PDB entry 5LMQ | electron microscopy, 4.20 A resolution (low resolution: residue-level contacts below are approximate; hydrogen-bond / salt-bridge calls are withheld) | chains A and Q of the 25 polymer chains in the assembly

== Chain A ==
Molecule: 16S rRNA
Source organism: Thermus thermophilus HB8
Sequence (1522 nucleotides; row label = number of the first residue in the row; note: 44 numbers in that range are skipped by the numbering (no residue carries them; nothing is unmodelled there); a row labelled like 189A-189L holds insertion residues (189A, then the next letters in order); numbering starts at 0):
     0 UUUGUUGGAGAGUUUGAUCCUGGCUCAGGGUGAACGCUGGCGGCGUGCCU
    50 AAGACAUGCAAGUCGUGCGGGCCG
    76 CGGGGUUUU
    88 ACUCCG
    96 UGGUCAGCGGCGGACGGGUGAGUAACGCGUGGGU
  129A G
   130 ACCUACCCGGAAGAGGGGGACAACCCGGGGAAACUCGGGCUAAUCCCCCA
   180 UGUGGACCCG
189A-189L CCCCUUGGGGUG
   190 UGUCCAAAGGGCUUU
   216 GCCCGCUUCCGGAUGGGCCCGCGUCCCAUCAGCUAGUUGGUGGGGUAAUG
   266 GCCCACCAAGGCGACGACGGGUAGCCGGUCUGAGAGGAUGGCCGGCCACA
   316 GGGGCACUGAGACACGGGCCCCACUCCUACGGGAGGCAGCAGUUAGGAAU
   366 CUUCCGCAAUGGGCGCAAGCCUGACGGAGCGACGCCGCUUGGAGGAAGAA
   416 GCCCUUCGGGGUGUAAACUCCUGA
   441 ACCCGGGACGAAACCCCC
   460 GA
   470 CGAGGGGA
   479 CUGACGGUACCGGGGUAA
   498 UAGCGCCGGCCAACUCCGUGCCAGCAGCCGCGGUAAUACGGAGGGCGCGA
   548 GCGUUACCCGGAUUCACUGGGCGUAAAGGGCGUGUAGGCGGCCUGGGGCG
   598 UCCCAUGUGAAAGACCACGGCUCAACCGUGGGGGAGCGUGGGAUACGCUC
   648 AGGCUAGACGGUGGGAGAGGGUGGUGGAAUUCCCGGAGUAGCGGUGAAAU
   698 GCGCAGAUACCGGGAGGAACGCCGAUGGCGAAGGCAGCCACCUGGUCCAC
   748 CCGUGACGCUGAGGCGCGAAAGCGUGGGGAGCAAACCGGAUUAGAUACCC
   798 GGGUAGUCCACGCCCUAAACGAUGCGCGCUAGGUCUCUGGGUCU
   848 CCUGGGGGCCGAAGCUAACGCGUUAAGCGCGCCGCCUGGGGAGUACGGCC
   898 GCAAGGCUGAAACUCAAAGGAAUUGACGGGGGCCCGCACAAGCGGUGGAG
   948 CAUGUGGUUUAAUUCGAAGCAACGCGAAGAACCUUACCAGGCCUUGACAU
   998 GCUA
 1001A G
  1002 GGAACCCGGGUGAAAGCCUGGGGUGCCCC
1030A-1030D GCGA
  1031 GGGGAGCCCUAGCACAGGUGCUGCAUGGCCGUCGUCAGCUCGUGCCGUGA
  1081 GGUGUUGGGUUAAGUCCCGCAACGAGCGCAACCCCCGCCGUUAGUUGCCA
  1131 GCGGUUCGGCCGGGCACUCUAACGGGACUGCCCGCG
  1168 AAAGCGGGAGGAAGGAGGGGACGACGUCUGGUCAGCAUGGCCCUUACGGC
  1218 CUGGGCGACACACGUGCUACAAUGCCCACUACAAAGCGAUGCCACCCGGC
  1268 AACGGGGAGCUAAUCGCAAAAAGGUGGGCCCAGUUCGGAUUGGGGUCUGC
  1318 AACCCGACCCCAUGAAGCCGGAAUCGCUAGUAAUCGCGGAUCAGCC
 1363A A
  1364 UGCCGCGGUGAAUACGUUCCCGGGCCUUGUACACACCGCCCGUCACGCCA
  1414 UGGGAGCGGGCUCUACCCGAAGUCGCCGG
1442A-1442B GA
  1443 GCCUA
  1452 C
  1456 GGGCAGGCGCCGAGGGUAGGGCCCGUGACUGGGGCGAAGUCGUAACAAGG
  1506 UAGCUGUACCGGAAGGUGCGGCUGGAUCACCUCCUUUCU
Disordered / not traced: 0-4, 1533, 1543-1544
Metal / ion sites: Mg2+ site 1 near G21 (its only coordinating residue here); Mg2+ site 2: C48, G115; Mg2+ site 3 near A53 (its only coordinating residue here); Mg2+ site 4: A59, U387; Mg2+ site 5: A109, G331; Mg2+ site 6: A116, G117, G289; Mg2+ site 7: C121, G124, U125; Mg2+ site 8 near A172 (its only coordinating residue here); Mg2+ site 9: U180, A195; Mg2+ site 10 near G258 (its only coordinating residue here); Mg2+ site 11 near G299 (its only coordinating residue here); Mg2+ site 12: A315, G317; 25 more Mg2+ sites not listed

== Chain Q ==
Protein: 30S ribosomal protein S17
Source organism: Thermus thermophilus (strain HB8 / ATCC 27634 / DSM 579)
Reference sequence: Q5SHP7 (RS17_THET8); residue numbers follow UniProt; this construct covers 1-105
Sequence (105 residues; numbered 1 to 105; the number before each row is that of its first residue):
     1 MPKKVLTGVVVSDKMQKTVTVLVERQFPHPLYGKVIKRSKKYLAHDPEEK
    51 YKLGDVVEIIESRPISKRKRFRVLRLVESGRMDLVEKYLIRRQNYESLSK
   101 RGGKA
Disordered / not traced: 1, 101-105

== Interface between chain A and chain Q ==
Contacting residue pairs (91):
  G127(A) / Pro-2(Q)
  G128(A) / Pro-2(Q)
  G128(A) / Glu-61(Q)
  U129(A) / Lys-3(Q)
  A130(A) / Arg-63(Q)
  U189F(A) / Ser-62(Q)
  U189F(A) / Arg-63(Q)
  U189F(A) / Arg-72(Q)
  G189G(A) / Arg-63(Q)
  C234(A) / Arg-70(Q)
  C235(A) / Arg-70(Q)
  G236(A) / Tyr-42(Q)
  C237(A) / Arg-25(Q)
  C237(A) / Lys-40(Q)
  C237(A) / Tyr-42(Q)
  G238(A) / Arg-25(Q)
  G238(A) / Phe-27(Q)
  A246(A) / Leu-98(Q)
  A246(A) / Ser-99(Q)
  G247(A) / Ser-99(Q)
  G247(A) / Lys-100(Q)
  U252(A) / Lys-67(Q)
  U253(A) / Met-15(Q)
  U253(A) / Lys-67(Q)
  U253(A) / Arg-68(Q)
  G254(A) / Met-15(Q)
  G254(A) / Gln-16(Q)
  G254(A) / Thr-18(Q)
  G254(A) / Leu-43(Q)
  G254(A) / Ser-66(Q)
  G254(A) / Lys-67(Q)
  G254(A) / Arg-68(Q)
  G254(A) / Lys-69(Q)
  G255(A) / Gln-16(Q)
  G255(A) / Lys-17(Q)
  G255(A) / His-45(Q)
  G255(A) / Ile-65(Q)
  G255(A) / Ser-66(Q)
  G255(A) / Lys-69(Q)
  U256(A) / Lys-17(Q)
  U264(A) / Arg-63(Q)
  U264(A) / Pro-64(Q)
  G265(A) / Pro-64(Q)
  G265(A) / Ile-65(Q)
  G265(A) / Ser-66(Q)
  G265(A) / Lys-67(Q)
  G265(A) / Arg-70(Q)
  G266(A) / Ile-65(Q)
  G266(A) / Lys-67(Q)
  C267(A) / Lys-67(Q)
  A273(A) / Gln-16(Q)
  G275(A) / Lys-14(Q)
  G275(A) / Met-15(Q)
  G276(A) / Ser-12(Q)
  G276(A) / Met-15(Q)
  G276(A) / Thr-20(Q)
  G276(A) / Arg-68(Q)
  C277(A) / Thr-20(Q)
  C277(A) / Lys-41(Q)
  C277(A) / Arg-68(Q)
  C277(A) / Arg-92(Q)
  G278(A) / Lys-41(Q)
  G278(A) / Arg-92(Q)
  G278(A) / Tyr-95(Q)
  A279(A) / Tyr-95(Q)
  A279(A) / Leu-98(Q)
  C280(A) / Lys-37(Q)
  C280(A) / Arg-38(Q)
  C280(A) / Ser-39(Q)
  C280(A) / Arg-91(Q)
  A300(A) / Leu-31(Q)
  C564(A) / Leu-31(Q)
  C564(A) / Tyr-32(Q)
  U582(A) / Ile-90(Q)
  U582(A) / Asn-94(Q)
  A583(A) / Arg-91(Q)
  A583(A) / Asn-94(Q)
  G584(A) / Lys-87(Q)
  G585(A) / Lys-37(Q)
  C586(A) / Lys-34(Q)
  G597(A) / Val-35(Q)
  U598(A) / Pro-28(Q)
  G635(A) / Pro-2(Q)
  U636(A) / Pro-2(Q)
  C647(A) / Arg-81(Q)
  G760(A) / Asn-94(Q)
  G760(A) / Ser-97(Q)
  G760(A) / Leu-98(Q)
  G761(A) / Ser-97(Q)
  C879(A) / Lys-34(Q)
  C896(A) / Lys-100(Q)
Other interface residues (no listed pair), chain A (49 interface residues in all): G301, U646, A759, G895
Other interface residues (no listed pair), chain Q (51 interface residues in all): Lys-4, Gln-26, Pro-30, Phe-71, Tyr-88

== Overview ==
49 residues of chain A face 51 of chain Q across their interface. The Mg2+ site 2 is built by C48(A) and
G115(A). A59(A) and U387(A) coordinate Mg2+ site 4.
Here chain A is 16S rRNA (Thermus thermophilus HB8) and chain Q is 30S ribosomal protein S17 (Thermus
thermophilus (strain HB8 / ATCC 27634 / DSM 579)). Entry 5LMQ (Structure of bacterial 30S-IF1-IF3-mRNA-tRNA
translation pre-initiation complex, open form (state-2A)) was determined by electron microscopy (same
publication as 5LMN, 5LMO, 5LMP, 5LMR, 5LMS, 5LMT, 5LMU and 5LMV).
